6A8N - chains A and P; structure by X-ray diffraction, 2.49 A resolution.

== Chain A ==
Molecule: Urokinase-type plasminogen activator B
From: Mus musculus
Notes: EC 3.4.21.73
Reference sequence: P06869 (UROK_MOUSE); the construct lacks a stretch of the UniProt sequence and is renumbered around it, so the offset changes along the chain: 16-37 = UniProt 180-201; 38-60 = UniProt 207-229; 63-97 = UniProt 236-270; 98-110 = UniProt 273-285; 5 more segments
Chain sequence (247 residues; row label = number of the first residue in the row; note: 1 number in that range is skipped by the numbering (no residue carries it; nothing is unmodelled there); a row labelled like 37A-37E holds insertion residues (37A, then the next letters in order)):
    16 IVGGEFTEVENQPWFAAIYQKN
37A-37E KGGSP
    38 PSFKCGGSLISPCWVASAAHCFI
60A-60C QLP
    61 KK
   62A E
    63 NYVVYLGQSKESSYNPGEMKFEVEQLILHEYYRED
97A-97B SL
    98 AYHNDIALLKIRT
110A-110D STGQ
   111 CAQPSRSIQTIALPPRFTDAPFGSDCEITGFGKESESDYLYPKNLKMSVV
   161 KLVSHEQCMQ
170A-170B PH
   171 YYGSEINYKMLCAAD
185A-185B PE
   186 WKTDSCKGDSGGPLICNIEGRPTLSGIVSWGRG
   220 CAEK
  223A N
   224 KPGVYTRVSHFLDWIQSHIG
Not modelled in the structure: 37B-37C
Construct notes: engineered mutation Ala122 (Cys301 in P06869)
Disulfides: Cys42-Cys58, Cys50-Cys111, Cys136-Cys201, Cys168-Cys182, Cys191-Cys220

== Chain P ==
Molecule: Cys-pro-ala-tyr-ser-arg-tyr-ile-gly-cys
Chain sequence (10 residues; numbered 1 to 10; the number before each row is that of its first residue):
     1 CPAYSRYIGC
Disulfides: Cys1-Cys10

== Chain A / chain P interface ==
Residue-residue contacts - 39 pairs, chain A then chain P:
  Phe40(A) - Ile8(P)  hydrophobic
  Lys41(A) - Tyr7(P)
  Lys41(A) - Ile8(P)
  Cys42(A) - Tyr7(P)  hydrophobic
  His57(A) - Tyr7(P)
  Cys58(A) - Tyr7(P)  hydrogen bond (backbone-side chain)
  Gln60A(A) - Tyr7(P)
  Gln60A(A) - Gly9(P)  hydrogen bond (side chain-backbone)
  Glu96(A) - Pro2(P)
  Ser97A(A) - Pro2(P)
  Ser97A(A) - Ala3(P)  hydrogen bond (backbone-backbone)
  Leu97B(A) - Pro2(P)
  Leu97B(A) - Ala3(P)  hydrogen bond (backbone-backbone)
  Leu97B(A) - Tyr4(P)  hydrogen bond (backbone-backbone)
  Ala98(A) - Pro2(P)
  Tyr99(A) - Pro2(P)  hydrophobic
  Tyr99(A) - Ser5(P)  hydrogen bond
  Tyr99(A) - Tyr7(P)
  Tyr99(A) - Cys10(P)
  Tyr151(A) - Ile8(P)  hydrophobic
  Asp189(A) - Arg6(P)  salt bridge
  Ser190(A) - Arg6(P)  hydrogen bond
  Cys191(A) - Arg6(P)
  Lys192(A) - Arg6(P)
  Lys192(A) - Tyr7(P)
  Lys192(A) - Ile8(P)
  Lys192(A) - Cys10(P)  hydrogen bond (side chain-backbone)
  Gly193(A) - Arg6(P)  hydrogen bond (backbone-backbone)
  Gly193(A) - Ile8(P)
  Ser195(A) - Arg6(P)
  Ser195(A) - Tyr7(P)
  Trp215(A) - Tyr4(P)
  Trp215(A) - Arg6(P)
  Gly216(A) - Tyr4(P)  hydrogen bond (backbone-backbone)
  Gly216(A) - Arg6(P)  hydrogen bond (backbone-side chain)
  Arg217(A) - Tyr4(P)
  Gly218(A) - Arg6(P)  hydrogen bond (backbone-side chain)
  Cys220(A) - Arg6(P)
  Gly226(A) - Arg6(P)
Interface residues without a listed pair, chain A (31 interface residues in all): Tyr172, Asp194, Val213, Ser214, Ala221, Lys224, Pro225
Interface residues without a listed pair, chain P (10 interface residues in all): Cys1

== In short ==
Chain A and chain P form an interface of 31 and 10 residues respectively; the contacts include 12 hydrogen
bonds and 1 salt bridge. Polar contacts include Asp189(A)-Arg6(P), Cys58(A)-Tyr7(P) and Gln60A(A)-Gly9(P).
Here chain A is Urokinase-type plasminogen activator B (Mus musculus) and chain P is
Cys-pro-ala-tyr-ser-arg-tyr-ile-gly-cys. Entry 6A8N (The crystal structure of muPAin-1-IG-2 in complex with
muPA-SPD at pH8.5) was determined by X-ray diffraction (same publication as 6A8G).
